1HGI - chains B and E of the 6 polymer chains in the assembly; structure by X-ray diffraction, 2.70 A resolution.

# Chain B
Molecule: Hemagglutinin, chain HA1
From: Influenza A virus
UniProtKB: P03437 (HEMA_IAAIC); residues 1-175 here correspond to UniProt positions 346-520 (UniProt number = residue number + 345)
Amino-acid sequence (175 residues; row label = number of the first residue in the row):
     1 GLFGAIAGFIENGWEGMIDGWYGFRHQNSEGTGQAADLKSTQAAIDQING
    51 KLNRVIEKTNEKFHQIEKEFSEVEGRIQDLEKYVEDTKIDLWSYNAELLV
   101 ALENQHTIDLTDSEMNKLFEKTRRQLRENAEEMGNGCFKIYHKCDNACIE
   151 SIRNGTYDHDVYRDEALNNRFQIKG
Disulfide bonds: Cys-144/Cys-148
Covalent attachments: N-acetylglucosamine (NAG) linked to Asn-154
UniProt features mapped onto this chain:
  - glycosylation: Asn-154 (N-linked (GlcNAc...) asparagine)

# Chain E
Molecule: Hemagglutinin, chain HA1
From: Influenza A virus
UniProtKB: P03437 (HEMA_IAAIC); residues 1-328 here correspond to UniProt positions 17-344 (UniProt number = residue number + 16)
Amino-acid sequence (328 residues; numbered 1 to 328; the number before each row is that of its first residue):
     1 QDLPGNDNSTATLCLGHHAVPNGTLVKTITDDQIEVTNATELVQSSSTGK
    51 ICNNPHRILDGIDCTLIDALLGDPHCDVFQNETWDLFVERSKAFSNCYPY
   101 DVPDYASLRSLVASSGTLEFITEGFTWTGVTQNGGSNACKRGPGSGFFSR
   151 LNWLTKSGSTYPVLNVTMPNNDNFDKLYIWGIHHPSTNQEQTSLYVQASG
   201 RVTVSTRRSQQTIIPNIGSRPWVRGLSSRISIYWTIVKPGDVLVINSNGN
   251 LIAPRGYFKMRTGKSSIMRSDAPIDTCISECITPNGSIPNDKPFQNVNKI
   301 TYGACPKYVKQNTLKLATGMRNVPEKQT
Disulfide bonds: Cys-52/Cys-277, Cys-64/Cys-76, Cys-97/Cys-139, Cys-281/Cys-305
Covalent attachments: N-acetylglucosamine (NAG) linked to Asn-38, Asn-81, Asn-285; glycan linked to Asn-165
Residues lining bound ligands: ANA (methyl 4-O-acetyl-5-acetamido-3,5-dideoxy-D-glycero-alpha-D-galacto-non-2-ulopyranosidonic acid): Tyr-98, Gly-134, Gly-135, Ser-136, Asn-137, Ala-138, Ser-145, Trp-153, Thr-155, His-183, Glu-190, Leu-194, Leu-226, Ser-228
UniProt features mapped onto this chain:
  - glycosylation (N-linked (GlcNAc...) asparagine): Asn-8, Asn-22, Asn-38, Asn-81, Asn-165, Asn-285

# Chain B / chain E interface
Residue-residue contacts - 12 pairs, chain B then chain E:
  Gln-47(B) / Thr-30(E)
  Gly-50(B) / Thr-30(E)
  Lys-51(B) / Ile-29(E)
  Lys-51(B) / Thr-30(E)  hydrogen bond (backbone-backbone)
  Arg-54(B) / Lys-27(E)
  Arg-54(B) / Thr-28(E)  hydrogen bond (side chain-backbone)
  Arg-54(B) / Ile-29(E)
  Arg-54(B) / Asp-31(E)
  Arg-54(B) / Asp-32(E)
  Lys-62(B) / Lys-310(E)
  Glu-103(B) / Ile-29(E)
  His-106(B) / Ile-29(E)
Other interface residues (no listed pair), chain B (9 interface residues in all): Glu-57, Leu-110

# In short
9 residues of chain B face 7 of chain E across their interface, with 2 hydrogen bonds. Polar contacts include
Arg-54(B)/Thr-28(E) and Lys-51(B)/Thr-30(E). Ligands of chain E: compound ANA. N-acetylglucosamine is
covalently linked to Asn-154(B). N-acetylglucosamine is covalently linked to Asn-38(E), Asn-81(E) and
Asn-285(E).
Here chain B is Hemagglutinin, chain HA1 and chain E is Hemagglutinin, chain HA1, both from Influenza A virus.
Entry 1HGI (Binding of influenza virus hemagglutinin to analogs of its cell-surface receptor, sialic acid:
analysis by proton ...) was determined by X-ray diffraction together with 1HGD, 1HGE, 1HGF, 1HGG, 1HGH and
1HGJ from the same study.
